PDB entry 8RVP | electron microscopy, 2.28 A resolution | chains 4 and E of the 34 polymer chains in the assembly

# Chain 4
Molecule: Proteasome chaperone 1
From: Saccharomyces cerevisiae
UniProtKB: Q05778 (POC1_YEAST); numbering as in UniProt; present here: 1-78, 118-276
Chain sequence (276 residues; row label = number of the first residue in the row; note: 36 numbers in that range are skipped by the numbering (no residue carries them; nothing is unmodelled there); a row labelled like 85A-85Z holds insertion residues (85A, then the next letters in order)):
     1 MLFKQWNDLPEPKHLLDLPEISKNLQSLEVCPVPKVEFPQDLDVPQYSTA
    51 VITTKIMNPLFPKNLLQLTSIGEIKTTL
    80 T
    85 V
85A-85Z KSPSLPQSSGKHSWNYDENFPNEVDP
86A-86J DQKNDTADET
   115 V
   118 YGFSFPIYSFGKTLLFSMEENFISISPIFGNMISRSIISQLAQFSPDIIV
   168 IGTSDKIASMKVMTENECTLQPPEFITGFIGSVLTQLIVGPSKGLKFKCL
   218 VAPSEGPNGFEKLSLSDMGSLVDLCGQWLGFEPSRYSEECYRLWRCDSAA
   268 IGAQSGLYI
Unresolved in the structure: 40, 85A-85Z, 86A-86J

# Chain E
Molecule: Proteasome subunit alpha type-5
From: Saccharomyces cerevisiae
UniProtKB: P32379 (PSA5_YEAST); residues 1-260 here = UniProt positions 1-260
Chain sequence (260 residues; each row starts with the number of its first residue):
     1 MFLTRSEYDRGVSTFSPEGRLFQVEYSLEAIKLGSTAIGIATKEGVVLGV
    51 EKRATSPLLESDSIEKIVEIDRHIGCAMSGLTADARSMIEHARTAAVTHN
   101 LYYDEDINVESLTQSVCDLALRFGEGASGEERLMSRPFGVALLIAGHDAD
   151 DGYQLFHAEPSGTFYRYNAKAIGSGSEGAQAELLNEWHSSLTLKEAELLV
   201 LKILKQVMEEKLDENNAQLSCITKQDGFKIYDNEKTAELIKELKEKEAAE
   251 SPEEADVEMS
Unresolved in the structure: 251-260

# How chain 4 and chain E interact
Pairs across the interface (42; chain 4 residue first):
  Glu11(4) - Arg5(E)  salt bridge
  Pro12(4) - Arg5(E)  hydrogen bond (backbone-side chain)
  Lys13(4) - Thr4(E)
  Lys13(4) - Arg5(E)  hydrogen bond (backbone-backbone)
  Leu15(4) - Arg5(E)  hydrogen bond (backbone-side chain)
  Leu16(4) - Leu3(E)  hydrophobic
  Leu16(4) - Thr4(E)
  Leu16(4) - Arg5(E)
  Asp17(4) - Arg5(E)  salt bridge
  Pro190(4) - Met1(E)
  Glu191(4) - Met1(E)
  Phe192(4) - Met1(E)  hydrophobic
  Phe192(4) - Phe2(E)
  Glu222(4) - Tyr8(E)
  Glu222(4) - Ser16(E)  hydrogen bond
  Glu222(4) - Pro17(E)
  Glu222(4) - Glu18(E)  hydrogen bond (side chain-backbone)
  Glu222(4) - Arg20(E)  salt bridge
  Glu222(4) - Phe22(E)
  Gly223(4) - Tyr8(E)  hydrogen bond (backbone-side chain)
  Gly223(4) - Phe22(E)
  Pro224(4) - Tyr26(E)
  Lys229(4) - Arg20(E)  hydrogen bond (backbone-side chain)
  Lys229(4) - Phe22(E)
  Lys229(4) - Glu25(E)  salt bridge
  Leu230(4) - Arg20(E)
  Ser231(4) - Arg20(E)  hydrogen bond
  Cys263(4) - Glu177(E)  hydrogen bond (side chain-backbone)
  Cys263(4) - Gln180(E)
  Cys263(4) - Ala181(E)
  Asp264(4) - Ser176(E)
  Asp264(4) - Glu177(E)
  Gly269(4) - Glu25(E)
  Gly269(4) - Leu28(E)
  Ala270(4) - Glu25(E)  hydrogen bond (backbone-side chain)
  Ala270(4) - Leu28(E)  hydrophobic
  Ser272(4) - Tyr165(E)  hydrogen bond (backbone-side chain)
  Gly273(4) - Ser161(E)  hydrogen bond (backbone-side chain)
  Gly273(4) - Thr163(E)  hydrogen bond (backbone-side chain)
  Leu274(4) - Ser161(E)
  Tyr275(4) - Gly19(E)  hydrogen bond (side chain-backbone)
  Tyr275(4) - Arg20(E)
Interface residues without a listed pair, chain 4 (31 interface residues in all): Asp172, Lys173, Pro189, Thr194, Arg259, Ser265, Ala266, Ile276
Interface residues without a listed pair, chain E (34 interface residues in all): Ser6, Glu7, Asp9, Arg10, Leu21, Val24, Lys32, Glu159, Lys170, Ala171, Leu184, Asn185

# Overview
31 residues of chain 4 face 34 of chain E across their interface, with 14 hydrogen bonds and 4 salt bridges.
Among the polar pairs are Glu11(4)-Arg5(E), Asp17(4)-Arg5(E) and Glu222(4)-Arg20(E).
Chain 4 is Proteasome chaperone 1 and chain E is Proteasome subunit alpha type-5, both from Saccharomyces
cerevisiae; the structure, Proteasomal late precursor complex from pre1-1, state 2, was determined by electron
microscopy together with 8RVL, 8RVO, 8RVQ and 9GBK from the same study.
